6BCJ - chains B and A of the 4 polymer chains in the assembly; structure by electron microscopy, 3.14 A resolution.

Chain B (and A):
Name: Transient receptor potential cation channel subfamily M member 4
Organism: Mus musculus
Notes: chain A of this document is another copy of the same molecule, construct and numbering; everything in this record applies to it too
UniProtKB: Q7TN37 (TRPM4_MOUSE); numbering as in UniProt (aligned over 1-1213)
Amino-acid sequence (1254 residues; row label = number of the first residue in the row):
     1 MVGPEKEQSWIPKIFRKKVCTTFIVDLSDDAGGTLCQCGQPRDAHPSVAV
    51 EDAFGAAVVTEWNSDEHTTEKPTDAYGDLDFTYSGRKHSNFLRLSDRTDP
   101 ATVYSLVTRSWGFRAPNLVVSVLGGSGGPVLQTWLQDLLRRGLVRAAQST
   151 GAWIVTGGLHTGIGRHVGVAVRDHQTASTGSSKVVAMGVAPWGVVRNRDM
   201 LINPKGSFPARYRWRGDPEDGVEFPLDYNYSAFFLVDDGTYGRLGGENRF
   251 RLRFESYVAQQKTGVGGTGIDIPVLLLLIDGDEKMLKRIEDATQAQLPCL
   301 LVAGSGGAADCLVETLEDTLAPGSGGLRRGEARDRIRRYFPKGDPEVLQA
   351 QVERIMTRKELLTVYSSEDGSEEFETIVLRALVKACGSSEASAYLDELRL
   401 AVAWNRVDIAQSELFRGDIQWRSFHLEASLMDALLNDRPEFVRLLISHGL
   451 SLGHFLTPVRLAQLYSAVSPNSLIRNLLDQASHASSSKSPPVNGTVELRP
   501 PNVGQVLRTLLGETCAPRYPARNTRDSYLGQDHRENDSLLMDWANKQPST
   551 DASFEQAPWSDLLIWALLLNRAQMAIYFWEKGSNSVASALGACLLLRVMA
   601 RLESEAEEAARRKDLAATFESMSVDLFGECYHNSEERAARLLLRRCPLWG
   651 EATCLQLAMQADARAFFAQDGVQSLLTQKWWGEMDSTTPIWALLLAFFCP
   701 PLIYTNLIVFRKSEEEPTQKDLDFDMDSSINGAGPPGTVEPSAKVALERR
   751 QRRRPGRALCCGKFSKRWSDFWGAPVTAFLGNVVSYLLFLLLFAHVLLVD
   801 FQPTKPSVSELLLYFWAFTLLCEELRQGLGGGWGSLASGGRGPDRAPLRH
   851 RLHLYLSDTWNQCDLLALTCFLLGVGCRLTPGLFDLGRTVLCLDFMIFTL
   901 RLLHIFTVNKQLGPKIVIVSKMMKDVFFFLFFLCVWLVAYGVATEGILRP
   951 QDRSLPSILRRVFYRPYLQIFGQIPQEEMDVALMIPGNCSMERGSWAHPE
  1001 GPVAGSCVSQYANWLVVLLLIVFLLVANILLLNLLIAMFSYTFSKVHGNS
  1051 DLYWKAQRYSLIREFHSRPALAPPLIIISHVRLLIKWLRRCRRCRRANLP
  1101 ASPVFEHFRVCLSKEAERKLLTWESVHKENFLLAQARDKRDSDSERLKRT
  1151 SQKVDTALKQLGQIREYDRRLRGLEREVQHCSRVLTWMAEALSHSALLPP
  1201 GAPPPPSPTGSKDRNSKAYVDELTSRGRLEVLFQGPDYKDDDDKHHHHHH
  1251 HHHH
Disordered / not traced: 1-11, 25-67, 318-330, 387-395, 485-500, 512-555, 713-764, 831-847, 1091-1111, 1163-1254
Disulfide bonds: C989-C1007
Differences from the reference sequence: expression tag (1214-1254)
What the authors report for this chain:
  - specificity-determining residues: Q973

How chain B and chain A interact:
Pairs across the interface (98; chain B residue first):
  F415(B) with Q136(A); R140(A), hydrogen bond (backbone-side chain); D173(A); A177(A), hydrophobic
  G417(B) with Q136(A)
  D418(B) with V130(A)
  Q420(B) with P129(A), hydrogen bond (side chain-backbone); R165(A)
  S447(B) with R86(A); T176(A)
  H448(B) with R86(A); R172(A)
  G449(B) with Y83(A)
  L450(B) with Y83(A); S84(A), hydrogen bond (backbone-backbone)
  S451(B) with T82(A), hydrogen bond (side chain-backbone); Y83(A)
  L452(B) with S84(A), hydrogen bond (backbone-side chain)
  H632(B) with E607(A)
  N633(B) with E605(A), hydrogen bond
  L798(B) with V942(A); E945(A); G946(A)
  V799(B) with R953(A)
  D885(B) with R949(A), salt bridge; Y1011(A)
  R888(B) with G946(A), hydrogen bond (side chain-backbone); R949(A)
  C892(B) with A943(A); G946(A); I947(A)
  L893(B) with L1015(A), hydrophobic
  F895(B) with V942(A), hydrophobic
  M896(B) with A939(A); A943(A), hydrophobic; L1019(A), hydrophobic
  T899(B) with V935(A); A939(A)
  L900(B) with W936(A), hydrophobic
  L902(B) with F931(A)
  L903(B) with F931(A), hydrophobic; F932(A), hydrophobic
  F906(B) with F931(A), hydrophobic
  Q911(B) with K924(A)
  K915(B) with K924(A), hydrogen bond (side chain-backbone); D925(A), salt bridge; F928(A)
  I916(B) with F928(A), hydrophobic; F931(A), hydrophobic
  V919(B) with F928(A), hydrophobic; L1034(A), hydrophobic
  M922(B) with L1034(A), hydrophobic
  V926(B) with L1030(A), hydrophobic
  F929(B) with I1029(A), hydrophobic
  L930(B) with L1025(A), hydrophobic
  R960(B) with D980(A), salt bridge; A982(A)
  Y964(B) with V1017(A), hydrophobic; L1020(A); I1021(A), hydrophobic
  Y967(B) with I1021(A), hydrogen bond (side chain-backbone); L1025(A)
  L968(B) with Q976(A); L1024(A), hydrophobic
  F971(B) with L1024(A); N1028(A)
  Q973(B) with G972(A), hydrogen bond (side chain-backbone); I974(A)
  P1002(B) with A982(A); L983(A), hydrophobic
  V1003(B) with A982(A); L983(A), hydrophobic
  L1035(B) with I1029(A), hydrophobic; N1033(A)
  I1036(B) with N1033(A); I1036(A), hydrophobic
  F1039(B) with I1029(A); N1033(A); L1034(A); A1037(A)
  F1043(B) with M1038(A), hydrophobic; Y1041(A), hydrophobic
  H1047(B) with Y1041(A)
  L1133(B) with S181(A)
  D1143(B) with S1144(A); L1147(A)
  R1146(B) with S1144(A); L1147(A); K1148(A)
  T1150(B) with S1151(A)
  K1153(B) with S1151(A); V1154(A); D1155(A), salt bridge; L1158(A)
  V1154(B) with V1154(A), hydrophobic
  A1157(B) with L1158(A), hydrophobic
  Q1160(B) with L1161(A)
  L1161(B) with L1161(A), hydrophobic
Also at the interface, not in a pair above, chain B (69 interface residues in all): I446, W559, K581, E635, A794, F884, L886, T889, L912, M923, S1040, S1044, L1147, T1156
Also at the interface, not in a pair above, chain A (67 interface residues in all): G85, A606, A610, V938, V962
From the paper, about this interface:
  - specific contacts: G972(A)-Q973(B)

Summary:
69 residues of chain B face 67 of chain A across their interface, with 10 hydrogen bonds and 4 salt bridges.
Polar contacts include D885(B)-R949(A), K915(B)-D925(A) and R960(B)-D980(A). The authors report a contact
between G972(A) and Q973(B). From the paper: the specificity determinant Q973(B).
Chain B and chain A are both Transient receptor potential cation channel subfamily M member 4 (Mus musculus);
the structure, cryo-EM structure of TRPM4 in apo state with short coiled coil at 3.1 angstrom resolution, was
determined by electron microscopy (same publication as 6BCL, 6BCO and 6BCQ).
